Entry 7OUG (electron microscopy, 3.10 A resolution); this record covers chains D and E of the 10 polymer chains in the assembly.

Chain D (and E):
Molecule: Integrase
Source organism: Simian T-lymphotropic virus 1
Notes: chain E of this document is another copy of the same molecule, construct and numbering; everything in this record applies to it too
UniProtKB: Q4QY51 (Q4QY51_9STL1); residues -2 to 297 here correspond to UniProt positions 597-896 (UniProt number = residue number + 599)
Amino-acid sequence (301 residues; row label = number of the first residue in the row; numbers below 1 keep their minus sign (Gly-3 is residue -3)):
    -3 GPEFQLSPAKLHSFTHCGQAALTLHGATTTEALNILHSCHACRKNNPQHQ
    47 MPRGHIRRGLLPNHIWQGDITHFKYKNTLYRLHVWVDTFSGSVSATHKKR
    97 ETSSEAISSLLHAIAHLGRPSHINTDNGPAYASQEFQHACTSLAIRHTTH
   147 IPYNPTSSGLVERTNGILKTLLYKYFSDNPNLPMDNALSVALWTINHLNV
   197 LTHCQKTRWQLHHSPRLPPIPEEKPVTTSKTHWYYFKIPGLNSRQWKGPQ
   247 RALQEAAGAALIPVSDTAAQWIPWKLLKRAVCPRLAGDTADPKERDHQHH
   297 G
Unresolved in the structure: -3 to 2, 40-51, 149-156, 281-297 (chain E: -3 to 2, 281-297)
Differences from the reference sequence: expression tag (-3, -1 to 0); engineered mutation Glu219 (Ala818 in Q4QY51)
Ion coordination: Zn2+: His8, His12, Cys35, Cys38
Reported in the primary citation:
  - catalytic residues: Asp65, Asp122, Glu158
  - Mg2+ coordination: Asp122
  - mutagenesis - P214D, A219E: increased binding to Isoform 3 of PC4 and SFRS1-interacting protein, Isoform Gamma-2 of Serine/threonine-protein phosphatase 2A 56 kDa regulatory subunit gamma isoform

Interface between chain D and chain E:
Contacting residue pairs (56):
  Phe10(D) - Leu139(E)  hydrophobic
  Ile103(D) - Asn182(E)
  Ser104(D) - Asp181(E)  hydrogen bond
  Ser104(D) - Asn182(E)  hydrogen bond
  Leu107(D) - Asn182(E)
  Leu107(D) - Ser185(E)
  His108(D) - His108(E)
  Ile110(D) - Trp189(E)  hydrophobic
  Ala111(D) - His112(E)
  Ala111(D) - Ser185(E)
  Ala111(D) - His193(E)
  His112(D) - His108(E)
  His112(D) - His112(E)
  His112(D) - Trp205(E)
  Arg115(D) - Trp189(E)
  Leu139(D) - Trp189(E)  hydrophobic
  Asn182(D) - Ile103(E)
  Asn182(D) - Ser104(E)
  Asn182(D) - Leu107(E)
  Ser185(D) - Leu107(E)
  Ser185(D) - His108(E)
  Ser185(D) - Ala111(E)
  Val186(D) - Leu107(E)  hydrophobic
  Trp189(D) - Ile110(E)  hydrophobic
  Trp189(D) - Ala111(E)  hydrophobic
  His193(D) - Ala111(E)
  Trp205(D) - His112(E)
  Trp205(D) - His209(E)
  His209(D) - Trp205(E)  hydrogen bond
  His209(D) - His209(E)
  Pro211(D) - His209(E)
  Pro235(D) - His51(E)
  Gly236(D) - Pro48(E)
  Gly236(D) - Trp270(E)
  Asn238(D) - Gln46(E)
  Asn238(D) - Met47(E)
  Asn238(D) - Pro48(E)
  Gln250(D) - Phe85(E)
  Gln250(D) - Pro214(E)
  Glu251(D) - Cys200(E)
  Glu251(D) - Leu207(E)
  Ala252(D) - Phe85(E)
  Ala252(D) - Leu207(E)  hydrophobic
  Ala253(D) - Arg54(E)  hydrogen bond (backbone-side chain)
  Ala253(D) - Thr84(E)
  Ala253(D) - Phe85(E)  hydrogen bond (backbone-backbone)
  Ala253(D) - Ser86(E)
  Ala253(D) - Gly87(E)
  Ala253(D) - Leu197(E)  hydrophobic
  Ala253(D) - Leu207(E)
  Gly254(D) - Arg54(E)
  Trp267(D) - Leu56(E)
  Trp267(D) - Phe85(E)  hydrophobic
  Pro269(D) - His51(E)
  Trp270(D) - His199(E)
  Leu272(D) - His51(E)
Other interface residues (no listed pair), chain D (35 interface residues in all): Leu113, Leu237, Ala255, Leu257, Lys271
Other interface residues (no listed pair), chain E (37 interface residues in all): Arg49, Leu113, Arg115, Val186, Leu188, Pro217

Summary:
35 residues of chain D face 37 of chain E across their interface; the contacts include 5 hydrogen bonds. Polar
pairs include Ser104(D)-Asp181(E), Ser104(D)-Asn182(E) and His209(D)-Trp205(E). From the paper: catalytic
residues Asp65(D), Asp122(D) and Glu158(D); P214D and A219E of chain D increase binding to Isoform 3 of PC4
and SFRS1-interacting protein, Isoform Gamma-2 of Serine/threonine-protein phosphatase 2A 56 kDa regulatory
subunit gamma isoform.
Both chains are Integrase (Simian T-lymphotropic virus 1). Entry 7OUG (STLV-1 intasome:B56 in complex with the
strand-transfer inhibitor raltegravir) was determined by electron microscopy together with 7OUF and 7OUH from
the same study.
